PDB entry 8HHM | electron microscopy, 3.08 A resolution | chains C and A of the 4 polymer chains in the assembly

== Chain C ==
Molecule: 36-nt DNA strand
Sequence (36 nucleotides; each row starts with the number of its first residue; numbers below 1 keep their minus sign (DG-8 is residue -8)):
    -8 GATGGTGCCACGCGCACCTCATCTCCCAAATAGACA
Unresolved in the structure: -8 to 5, 27

== Chain A ==
Protein: Cas12m2
From: Mycolicibacterium mucogenicum
Chain sequence (598 residues; each row starts with the number of its first residue; numbers below 1 keep their minus sign (Gly-1 is residue -1)):
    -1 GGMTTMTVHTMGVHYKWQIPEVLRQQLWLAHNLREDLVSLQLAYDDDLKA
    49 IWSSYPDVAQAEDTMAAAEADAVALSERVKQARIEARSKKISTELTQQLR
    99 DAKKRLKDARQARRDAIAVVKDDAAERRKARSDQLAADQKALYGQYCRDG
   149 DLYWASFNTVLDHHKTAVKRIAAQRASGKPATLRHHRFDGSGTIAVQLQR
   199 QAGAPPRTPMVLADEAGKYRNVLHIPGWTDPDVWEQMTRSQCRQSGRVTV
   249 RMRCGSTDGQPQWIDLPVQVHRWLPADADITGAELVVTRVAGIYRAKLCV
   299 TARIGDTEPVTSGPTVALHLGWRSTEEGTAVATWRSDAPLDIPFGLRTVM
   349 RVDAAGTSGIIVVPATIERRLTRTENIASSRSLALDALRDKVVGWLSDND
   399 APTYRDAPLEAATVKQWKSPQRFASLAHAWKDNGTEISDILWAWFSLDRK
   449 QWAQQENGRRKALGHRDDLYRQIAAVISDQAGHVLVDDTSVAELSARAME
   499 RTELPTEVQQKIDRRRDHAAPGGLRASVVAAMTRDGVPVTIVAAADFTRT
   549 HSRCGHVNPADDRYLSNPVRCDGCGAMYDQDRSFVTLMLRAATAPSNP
Unresolved in the structure: -1 to 0, 53-120, 499-506, 593-596
Ion coordination: Zn2+: His549, Cys552, Cys569, Cys572
From the paper describing this entry:
  - conformationally variable residues (order/disorder transition): Arg499 to Val506
  - mutagenesis - Y141A, W152A, N156A, Q195A, Q197A: decreased binding to DNA target
  - mutagenesis - R111A, R112A, R126A: decreased binding to target DNA
  - mutagenesis - H269A, R270A, D485A: unchanged catalytic activity on pre-crRNA

== Interface between chain C and chain A ==
Residue-residue contacts (27):
  DC6(C) - Arg185(A)  hydrogen bond to the phosphate
  DA7(C) - Arg185(A)  salt bridge to the phosphate
  DC9(C) - Glu454(A)  phosphate contact
  DC9(C) - Arg457(A)  hydrogen bond to the phosphate
  DT10(C) - Arg457(A)  salt bridge to the phosphate
  DT10(C) - Asp515(A)  sugar contact
  DC11(C) - Arg464(A)  salt bridge to the phosphate
  DC11(C) - Asp515(A)  phosphate contact
  DA12(C) - Gly520(A)  phosphate contact
  DA12(C) - Gly521(A)  phosphate contact
  DT13(C) - Arg523(A)  salt bridge to the phosphate
  DC14(C) - Arg168(A)  hydrogen bond to the sugar
  DC16(C) - Lys167(A)  salt bridge to the phosphate
  DC17(C) - Met4(A)  base contact
  DC18(C) - Met4(A)  phosphate contact
  DC18(C) - Asn156(A)  base contact
  DC18(C) - Gln195(A)  sugar contact
  DC18(C) - Thr279(A)  phosphate contact
  DC18(C) - Arg301(A)  salt bridge to the phosphate
  DA19(C) - Asn156(A)  base contact
  DA19(C) - Gln195(A)  hydrogen bond to the base
  DA19(C) - Gln197(A)  base contact
  DA19(C) - Arg198(A)  phosphate contact
  DA20(C) - Gln197(A)  hydrogen bond to the base
  DA20(C) - Gln199(A)  phosphate contact
  DA20(C) - Ala200(A)  hydrogen bond to the phosphate
  DA21(C) - Gln197(A)  base contact
Interface residues without a listed pair, chain C (15 interface residues in all): DT15
Interface residues without a listed pair, chain A (23 interface residues in all): Thr164, Thr299, Leu461, Ala518

== Summary ==
The interface between chain C and chain A involves 15 residues on one side and 23 on the other; the contacts
include 6 hydrogen bonds and 6 salt bridges. Polar pairs include DA19(C)-Gln195(A), DA20(C)-Gln197(A) and
DC14(C)-Arg168(A). From the paper: Y141A, W152A and N156A of chain A, among others, reduce binding to DNA
target; conformational variability at Arg499(A); 11 substitutions were tested in all.
Chain C is a 36-nt DNA strand and chain A is Cas12m2 (Mycolicibacterium mucogenicum); the structure, Cryo-EM
structure of the Cas12m2-crRNA-target DNA ternary complex intermediate state, was determined by electron
microscopy (same publication as 8HHL and 8HIO).
